PDB entry 2VYV | X-ray diffraction, 2.38 A resolution | chains A and B of the 4 polymer chains in the assembly

[Chain A (and B)]
Protein: Glyceraldehyde-3-phosphate dehydrogenase
From: Escherichia coli BL21(DE3)
Notes: EC 1.2.1.12; chain B of this document is another copy of the same molecule, construct and numbering; everything in this record applies to it too
Reference sequence: P0A9B2 (G3P1_ECOLI); residues -1 to 329 here correspond to UniProt positions 1-331 (UniProt number = residue number + 2)
Chain sequence (331 residues; row label = number of the first residue in the row; numbers below 1 keep their minus sign (Met-1 is residue -1)):
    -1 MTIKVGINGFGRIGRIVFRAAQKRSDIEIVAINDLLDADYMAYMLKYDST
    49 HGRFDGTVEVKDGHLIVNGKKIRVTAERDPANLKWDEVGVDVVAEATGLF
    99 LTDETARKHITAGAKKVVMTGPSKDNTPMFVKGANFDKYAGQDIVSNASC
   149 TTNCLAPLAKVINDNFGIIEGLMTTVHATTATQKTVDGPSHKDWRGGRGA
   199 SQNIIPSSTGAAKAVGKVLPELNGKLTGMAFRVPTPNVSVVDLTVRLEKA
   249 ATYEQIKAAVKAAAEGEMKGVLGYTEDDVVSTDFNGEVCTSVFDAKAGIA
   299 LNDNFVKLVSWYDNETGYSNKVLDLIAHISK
Not modelled in the structure: -1
Modified / non-standard residues: Cys148 (3-sulfinoalanine; CSD); Cys287 (3-sulfinoalanine; CSD)
Small-molecule neighbours: NAD (nicotinamide-adenine-dinucleotide): Asn6, Gly7, Phe8, Gly9, Arg10, Ile11, Gly12, Asn31, Asp32, Leu33, Glu75, Arg76, Ala94, Thr95, Gly96, Leu97, Phe98, Leu99, Thr118, Gly119, Cys148, Thr178, Ala179, Asn312, Glu313, Tyr316
Curated features (UniProtKB/Swiss-Prot):
  - active site: Cys148 (Nucleophile)
  - binding site (NAD(+)): Arg10, Ile11, Asp32, Arg76, Thr118, Asn312
  - binding site (D-glyceraldehyde 3-phosphate): Ser147 to Thr149, Thr178, Thr207, Gly208, Arg230
  - site: His175 (Activates thiol group during catalysis)
  - modified residue: Lys113 (N6-succinyllysine), Lys122 (N6-succinyllysine), Lys130 (N6-acetyllysine), Lys136 (N6-acetyllysine), Lys190 (N6-acetyllysine), Lys211 (N6-succinyllysine), Lys215 (N6-succinyllysine), Lys223 (N6-succinyllysine), Lys247 (N6-acetyllysine), Lys255 (N6-succinyllysine), Lys259 (N6-succinyllysine), Lys329 (N6-malonyllysine)

[How chain A and chain B interact]
Residue-residue contacts (14):
  Tyr41(A) - Asp276(B)  hydrogen bond (side chain-backbone)
  Lys44(A) - Asp275(B)  salt bridge
  Tyr45(A) - Asp275(B)  hydrogen bond
  Tyr45(A) - Asp281(B)
  Ser47(A) - Thr280(B)  hydrogen bond
  Arg51(A) - Asp281(B)  hydrogen bond (side chain-backbone)
  Arg51(A) - Phe282(B)
  Asp275(A) - Lys44(B)  salt bridge
  Asp275(A) - Tyr45(B)  hydrogen bond
  Asp276(A) - Tyr41(B)  hydrogen bond (backbone-side chain)
  Thr280(A) - Ser47(B)  hydrogen bond
  Asp281(A) - Tyr45(B)
  Asp281(A) - Arg51(B)  hydrogen bond (backbone-side chain)
  Phe282(A) - Arg51(B)
Interface residues without a listed pair, chain A (13 interface residues in all): Asp46, Val277, Glu285
Interface residues without a listed pair, chain B (14 interface residues in all): Asp46, Val277, Val278, Glu285

[Summary]
Chain A and chain B form an interface of 13 and 14 residues respectively; the contacts include 8 hydrogen
bonds and 2 salt bridges. Among the polar pairs are Lys44(A)-Asp275(B), Tyr41(A)-Asp276(B) and
Tyr45(A)-Asp275(B). Ligands of chain A: NAD.
Chain A and chain B are both Glyceraldehyde-3-phosphate dehydrogenase (Escherichia coli BL21(DE3)); the
structure, Structure of E.Coli GAPDH Rat Sperm GAPDH heterotetramer, was determined by X-ray diffraction,
deposited together with 2VYN.
